Entry 6NUD (electron microscopy, 3.50 A resolution); this record covers chains H and N of the 12 polymer chains in the assembly.

Chain H:
Molecule: crRNA
Source organism: Streptococcus thermophilus
Sequence (72 nucleotides; row label = number of the first residue in the row):
     1 ACGGAAACUU UCGUAACUGU UUAAUUCUGU UCACUUAUUC CACCGAUAUA AACCUAAUUA
    61 CCUCGAGAGG GG
Disordered / not traced: 41-72

Chain N:
Molecule: CRISPR type III-associated RAMP protein Csm3
Source organism: Streptococcus thermophilus
Reference sequence: A0A0A7HIF0 (A0A0A7HIF0_STRTR); residues 1-220 here = UniProt positions 1-220
Chain sequence (220 residues; each row starts with the number of its first residue):
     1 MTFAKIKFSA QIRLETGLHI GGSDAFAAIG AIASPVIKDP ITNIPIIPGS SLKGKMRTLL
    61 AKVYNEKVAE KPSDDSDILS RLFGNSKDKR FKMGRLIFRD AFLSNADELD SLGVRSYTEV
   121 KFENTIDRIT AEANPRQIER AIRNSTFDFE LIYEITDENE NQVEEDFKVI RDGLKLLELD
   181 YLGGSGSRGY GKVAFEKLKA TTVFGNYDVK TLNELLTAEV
Disordered / not traced: 1, 214-220
Differences from the reference sequence: engineered mutation Ala-33 (Asp in A0A0A7HIF0)
Swiss-Prot annotation at these positions:
  - mutagenesis: His-19 (H19A: Wild-type degradation of target ssRNA by the Csm complex), Asp-100 (D100A: Nearly wild-type degradation of target ssRNA by the Csm complex, crRNA is shorter, Csm complex is altered), Glu-119 (E119A: Wild-type degradation of target ssRNA by the Csm complex), Glu-123 (E123A: Wild-type degradation of target ssRNA by the Csm complex), Glu-139 (E139A: Wild-type degradation of target ssRNA by the Csm complex)

Interface between chain H and chain N:
Residue-residue contacts - 41 pairs, chain H then chain N:
  A5(H) with Ser-86(N), base contact; Lys-92(N), sugar contact; Met-93(N), phosphate contact
  A6(H) with Arg-57(N), phosphate contact; Ser-73(N), hydrogen bond to the sugar; Phe-83(N), phosphate contact; Gly-84(N), sugar contact; Asn-85(N), sugar contact; Ser-86(N), sugar contact; Met-93(N), phosphate contact
  A7(H) with Lys-53(N), phosphate contact; Arg-57(N), salt bridge to the phosphate; Pro-72(N), sugar contact
  C8(H) with Gly-54(N), phosphate contact; Lys-55(N), base contact; Tyr-181(N), base contact; Gly-183(N), base contact
  U9(H) with Gly-21(N), sugar contact; Ser-50(N), phosphate contact
  U10(H) with Gly-21(N), phosphate contact; Gly-183(N), sugar contact; Gly-184(N), phosphate contact
  U11(H) with Tyr-181(N), hydrogen bond to the phosphate; Gly-184(N), phosphate contact; Ser-185(N), hydrogen bond to the phosphate; Gly-186(N), phosphate contact
  C12(H) with Ser-187(N), hydrogen bond to the phosphate; Arg-188(N), salt bridge to the phosphate
  G13(H) with Asn-124(N), hydrogen bond to the sugar; Thr-125(N), hydrogen bond to the phosphate; Arg-136(N), hydrogen bond to the base; Arg-188(N), base contact
  U14(H) with Asn-124(N), sugar contact; Thr-125(N), phosphate contact; Ile-126(N), hydrogen bond to the phosphate
  A15(H) with Phe-122(N), sugar contact; Glu-123(N), phosphate contact; Asn-124(N), hydrogen bond to the sugar; Glu-132(N), hydrogen bond to the sugar
  A16(H) with Asn-124(N), sugar contact; Glu-132(N), base contact
Interface residues without a listed pair, chain H (13 interface residues in all): G4
Interface residues without a listed pair, chain N (35 interface residues in all): Ile-20, Gly-22, Ser-51, Thr-58, Lys-121, Arg-128, Asn-134

Overview:
13 residues of chain H face 35 of chain N across their interface, with 10 hydrogen bonds and 2 salt bridges.
Among the polar pairs are G13(H)/Arg-136(N), A6(H)/Ser-73(N) and G13(H)/Asn-124(N). From UniProt: 5
mutagenesis sites on chain N.
Here chain H is crRNA and chain N is CRISPR type III-associated RAMP protein Csm3, both from Streptococcus
thermophilus. Entry 6NUD (Small conformation of ssRNA-bound CRISPR_Csm complex) was determined by electron
microscopy, deposited together with 6NUE.
